Entry 7DET (X-ray diffraction, 2.20 A resolution); this record covers chains A and B.

# Chain A
Protein: Spike protein S1
Source organism: Severe acute respiratory syndrome coronavirus 2
Notes: fragment: rbd
UniProtKB: P0DTC2 (SPIKE_SARS2); numbering as in UniProt (aligned over 334-530)
Sequence (206 residues; each row starts with the number of its first residue):
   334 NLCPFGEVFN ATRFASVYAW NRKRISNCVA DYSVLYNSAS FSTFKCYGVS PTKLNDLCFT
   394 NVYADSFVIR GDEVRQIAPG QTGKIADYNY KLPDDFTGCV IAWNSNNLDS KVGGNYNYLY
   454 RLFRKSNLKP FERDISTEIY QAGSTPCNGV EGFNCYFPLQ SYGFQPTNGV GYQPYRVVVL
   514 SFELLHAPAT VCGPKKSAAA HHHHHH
Disordered / not traced: 334, 528-539
Disulfide bonds: Cys336-Cys361, Cys379-Cys432, Cys391-Cys525, Cys480-Cys488
Covalently attached groups: N-acetylglucosamine (NAG) linked to Asn343
Differences from the reference sequence: expression tag (531-539)
Curated features (UniProtKB/Swiss-Prot):
  - region: Arg403 to Asp405 (Integrin-binding motif), Asn448 to Phe456 (Immunodominant HLA epitope recognized by the CD8+)
  - glycosylation: Asn343 (N-linked (GlcNAc...) (complex) asparagine)
  - natural variant: Gly339 (G339D: In strain: Omicron/BA.1, Omicron/BA.2 and 4 more; G339H: In strain: Omicron/BA.2.75, Omicron/XBB.1.5 and 1 more), Arg346 (R346K: In strain: Mu/B.1.621; R346T: In strain: Omicron/BQ.1.1, Omicron/XBB.1.5 and 1 more), Leu368 (L368I: In strain: Omicron/XBB.1.5, Omicron/EG.5.1), Ser371 (S371F: In strain: Omicron/BA.2, Omicron/BA.2.12.1 and 6 more; S371L: In strain: Omicron/BA.1), Ser373 (S373P: In strain: Omicron/BA.1, Omicron/BA.2 and 7 more), Ser375 (S375F: In strain: Omicron/BA.1, Omicron/BA.2 and 7 more), Thr376 (T376A: In strain: Omicron/BA.2, Omicron/BA.2.12.1 and 5 more), Asp405 (D405N: In strain: Omicron/BA.2, Omicron/BA.2.12.1 and 6 more), Arg408 (R408S: In strain: Omicron/BA.2, Omicron/BA.2.12.1 and 6 more), Lys417 (K417N: In strain: Beta/B.1.351, Omicron/BA.1 and 8 more; K417T: In strain: Gamma/P.1), Asn440 (N440K: In strain: Omicron/BA.1, Omicron/BA.2 and 7 more), Lys444 (K444T: In strain: Omicron/BQ.1.1), 16 further natural variant entries in UniProt
  - mutagenesis: Asn343 (N343Q: Reduced viral infectivity), Leu452 (L452R: Increased resistance to neutralizing antibodies. Decreases HLA binding to NF9 epitope. Increased binding affinity to human ACE2), Tyr453 (Y453F: Decreased HLA binding to NF9 epitope. Increased binding affinity to human ACE2), Ala475 (A475V: Increased resistance to neutralizing antibodies), Val483 (V483A: Increased resistance to neutralizing antibodies), Glu484 (E484D: Increased replication in human TMEM106B overexpressing cells), Phe490 (F490L: Increased resistance to neutralizing antibodies and human covalescent sera neutralization), Gln493 (Q493N: Reduced host ACE2-binding affinity in vitro; Q493Y: Reduced host ACE2-binding affinity in vitro), Asn501 (N501T: Reduced host ACE2-binding affinity in vitro; N501Y: Increased binding affinity to human ACE2), His519 (H519P: Increased resistance to human covalescent sera neutralization)

# Chain B
Protein: antibody scFv
Source organism: Mus musculus
Notes: antibody fragment or engineered binder
Sequence (280 residues; row label = number of the first residue in the row; numbers below 1 keep their minus sign (Met-23 is residue -23)):
   -23 MKFLVNVALV FMVVYISYIY ADGSQVQLVQ SGAEVKKPGA SVKLSCKASG YSFTSYWVNW
    37 VRQAPGQGLE WIGMIHPSDS ETRLNQKFKD RVTITVDKST STAYMELSSL RSEDTAVYYC
    97 ARADGYEWYF DVWGRGTLVT VSSGGGGSGG GGSGGGGSDI VLTQSPASLA VSPGQRATIT
   157 CRASESVDSY GNSFMHWYQQ KPGQPPKLLI YRASNLESGI PARFSGSGSG TDFTLTINPV
   217 EANDVANYYC QQSNEDPWTF GQGTKVEIKA AAHHHHHHHH
Disordered / not traced: -23 to 0, 120-133, 246-256
Disulfide bonds: Cys22-Cys96, Cys157-Cys226

# Interface between chain A and chain B
Contacting residue pairs (37):
  Thr345(A) - Asn230(B)
  Thr345(A) - Glu231(B)  hydrogen bond
  Thr345(A) - Asp232(B)
  Thr345(A) - Trp234(B)
  Arg346(A) - Tyr102(B)  hydrogen bond (side chain-backbone)
  Arg346(A) - Glu103(B)  hydrogen bond (side chain-backbone)
  Arg346(A) - Trp104(B)
  Arg346(A) - Tyr166(B)  hydrogen bond (backbone-side chain)
  Arg346(A) - Phe170(B)
  Arg346(A) - Ser229(B)  hydrogen bond (side chain-backbone)
  Arg346(A) - Asn230(B)  hydrogen bond (side chain-backbone)
  Phe347(A) - Tyr166(B)
  Ala348(A) - Tyr166(B)
  Asn354(A) - Tyr166(B)  hydrogen bond
  Asn440(A) - Trp33(B)  hydrogen bond (backbone-side chain)
  Asn440(A) - His52(B)  hydrogen bond
  Asn440(A) - Ser54(B)  hydrogen bond
  Asn440(A) - Asp55(B)  hydrogen bond
  Asn440(A) - Glu57(B)  hydrogen bond
  Asn440(A) - Gly101(B)
  Leu441(A) - Arg59(B)
  Leu441(A) - Gly101(B)
  Leu441(A) - Tyr102(B)  hydrogen bond (backbone-backbone)
  Leu441(A) - Trp104(B)
  Asp442(A) - Tyr102(B)
  Ser443(A) - Gly101(B)
  Lys444(A) - Asp100(B)
  Lys444(A) - Gly101(B)
  Lys444(A) - Glu103(B)  salt bridge
  Lys444(A) - Arg188(B)
  Val445(A) - Ser31(B)
  Val445(A) - Tyr32(B)
  Asn448(A) - Tyr102(B)
  Asn450(A) - Tyr102(B)
  Asn450(A) - Asn168(B)  hydrogen bond
  Tyr451(A) - Tyr102(B)
  Pro499(A) - Ser31(B)
Also at the interface, not in a pair above, chain A (16 interface residues in all): Thr500
From the paper, about this interface:
  - epitope / paratope residues, chain A: Thr345(A), Arg346(A), Phe347(A), Asn440(A), Ser443(A), Lys444(A), Val445(A), Asn450(A)
  - epitope / paratope residues, chain B: Ser31(B), Trp33(B), His52(B), Ser54(B), Asp55(B), Glu57(B), Asp100(B), Gly101(B), Tyr102(B), Glu103(B)

# In short
16 residues of chain A and 22 residues of chain B are in contact; the contacts include 14 hydrogen bonds and 1
salt bridge. Among the polar pairs are Lys444(A)-Glu103(B), Thr345(A)-Glu231(B) and Arg346(A)-Tyr102(B).
N-acetylglucosamine is covalently linked to Asn343(A). From the paper: epitope/paratope residues Thr345(A),
Arg346(A) and Ser31(B) among others.
Chain A is Spike protein S1 (Severe acute respiratory syndrome coronavirus 2) and chain B is antibody scFv
(Mus musculus); the structure, Crystal structure of SARS-CoV-2 RBD in complex with a neutralizing antibody
scFv, was determined by X-ray diffraction together with 7DEU from the same study.
